Entry 8W5E (electron microscopy, 3.80 A resolution); this record covers chains H and C of the 4 polymer chains in the assembly.

== Chain H ==
Molecule: Heavy chain of Ab4
Organism: Mus musculus
Sequence (124 residues; each row starts with the number of its first residue):
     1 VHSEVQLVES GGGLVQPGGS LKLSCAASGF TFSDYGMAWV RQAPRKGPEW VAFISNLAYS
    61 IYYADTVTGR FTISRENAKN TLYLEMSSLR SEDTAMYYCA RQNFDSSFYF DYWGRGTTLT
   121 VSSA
Unresolved in the structure: 1-4, 85-97, 116-124
Modified residues: Ser74 (phosphoserine; SEP)
Cystine bridges: Cys25-Cys99

== Chain C ==
Molecule: Minor capsid protein A1
Organism: Escherichia phage Qbeta
Reference sequence: Q8LTE1 (A1_BPQBE); residues 0-132 here correspond to UniProt positions 1-133 (UniProt number = residue number + 1)
Sequence (133 residues; numbered 0 to 132; the number before each row is that of its first residue; numbering starts at 0):
     0 MAKLETVTLG NIGKDGKQTL VLNPRGVNPT NGVASLSQAG AVPALEKRVT VSVSQPSRNR
    60 KNYKVQVKIQ NPTACTANGS CDPSVTRQAY ADVTFSFTQY STDEERAFVR TELAALLASP
   120 LLIDAIDQLN PAY
Unresolved in the structure: 0, 56-59, 132

== How chain H and chain C interact ==
Pairs across the interface (21):
  Asp34(H) with Thr7(C), hydrogen bond
  Phe53(H) with Asn10(C)
  Ser55(H) with Gly9(C)
  Asn56(H) with Thr7(C), hydrogen bond (side chain-backbone); Leu8(C), hydrogen bond (side chain-backbone)
  Leu57(H) with Thr7(C); Leu8(C), hydrophobic
  Tyr59(H) with Ala113(C), hydrogen bond (side chain-backbone); Ala117(C)
  Gln102(H) with Asn10(C)
  Phe104(H) with Val20(C), hydrophobic
  Asp105(H) with Thr18(C)
  Ser106(H) with Asn10(C), hydrogen bond; Gly15(C), hydrogen bond (side chain-backbone); Lys16(C); Gln17(C); Thr18(C)
  Ser107(H) with Asn10(C)
  Phe108(H) with Asp14(C); Gly15(C); Lys16(C)
Also at the interface, not in a pair above, chain H (13 interface residues in all): Ser60
Also at the interface, not in a pair above, chain C (13 interface residues in all): Leu116

== Overview ==
The chain H/chain C interface involves 13 residues from each chain; the contacts include 6 hydrogen bonds.
Polar pairs include Asp34(H)-Thr7(C), Asn56(H)-Thr7(C) and Asn56(H)-Leu8(C).
Chain H is Heavy chain of Ab4 (Mus musculus) and chain C is Minor capsid protein A1 (Escherichia phage Qbeta);
the structure, Cryo-EM structure of Qb-Ab4, was determined by electron microscopy (same publication as 8W5D,
8W5F, 8W5G, 8W5L, 8W5M, 8W5N and 8 further entries).
